PDB entry 5TN8 | X-ray diffraction, 2.65 A resolution | chains A and C of the 4 polymer chains in the assembly

Chain A:
Name: Estrogen receptor
From: Homo sapiens
Notes: fragment: ligand-binding domain
UniProtKB: P03372 (ESR1_HUMAN); residues 298-554 here = UniProt positions 298-554
Amino-acid sequence (257 residues; row label = number of the first residue in the row):
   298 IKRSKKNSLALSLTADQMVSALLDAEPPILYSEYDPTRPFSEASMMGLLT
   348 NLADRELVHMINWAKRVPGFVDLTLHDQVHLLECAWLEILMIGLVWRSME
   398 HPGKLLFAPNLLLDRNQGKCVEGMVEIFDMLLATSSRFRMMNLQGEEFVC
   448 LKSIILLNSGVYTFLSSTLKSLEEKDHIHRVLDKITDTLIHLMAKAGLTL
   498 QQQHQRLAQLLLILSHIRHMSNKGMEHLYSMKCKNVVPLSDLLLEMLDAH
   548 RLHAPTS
Unresolved in the structure: 298-304, 331-335, 461-471, 549-554
Construct notes: engineered mutation Ser-537 (Tyr in P03372)
Small-molecule neighbours: 7G3 (3-[(Z)-(hydroxyimino)methyl][1,1'-biphenyl]-4,4'-diol): Met-343, Leu-346, Leu-349, Ala-350, Glu-353, Leu-387, Met-388, Leu-391, Arg-394, Phe-404, Met-421, Ile-424, Gly-521, His-524, Leu-525

Chain C:
Name: Nuclear receptor coactivator 2
Notes: fragment: Nuclear receptor-interacting peptide
UniProtKB: Q15596 (NCOA2_HUMAN); residue numbers follow UniProt; this construct covers 686-698
Amino-acid sequence (13 residues; each row starts with the number of its first residue):
   686 KHKILHRLLQDSS
Unresolved in the structure: 686-687, 697-698

Interface between chain A and chain C:
Pairs across the interface (22):
  Ile-358(A) / Leu-690(C)  hydrophobic
  Ile-358(A) / Leu-693(C)  hydrophobic
  Ile-358(A) / Leu-694(C)  hydrophobic
  Lys-362(A) / Leu-693(C)  hydrogen bond (side chain-backbone)
  Lys-362(A) / Leu-694(C)  hydrogen bond (side chain-backbone)
  Lys-362(A) / Asp-696(C)
  Leu-372(A) / His-691(C)
  Leu-372(A) / Leu-694(C)  hydrophobic
  Leu-372(A) / Gln-695(C)
  His-373(A) / His-691(C)
  Gln-375(A) / Leu-694(C)
  Val-376(A) / Leu-690(C)  hydrophobic
  Val-376(A) / His-691(C)
  Val-376(A) / Leu-694(C)  hydrophobic
  Leu-379(A) / Leu-694(C)  hydrophobic
  Glu-380(A) / Leu-690(C)
  Asp-538(A) / Ile-689(C)
  Leu-539(A) / Ile-689(C)
  Glu-542(A) / Lys-688(C)  hydrogen bond (side chain-backbone)
  Glu-542(A) / Ile-689(C)  hydrogen bond (side chain-backbone)
  Glu-542(A) / Leu-690(C)
  Met-543(A) / Leu-690(C)  hydrophobic
Other interface residues (no listed pair), chain A (14 interface residues in all): Val-355, Phe-367

Overview:
14 residues of chain A and 8 residues of chain C are in contact; the contacts include 4 hydrogen bonds. Among
the polar pairs are Lys-362(A)/Leu-693(C), Lys-362(A)/Leu-694(C) and Glu-542(A)/Lys-688(C). Ligands of chain
A: compound 7G3.
Here chain A is Estrogen receptor (Homo sapiens) and chain C is Nuclear receptor coactivator 2. Entry 5TN8
(Crystal Structure of the ER-alpha Ligand-binding Domain (Y537S) in Complex with
(E)-4'-hydroxy-3-((hydroxyiminio)methyl)-[1,1'-biphenyl]-4-olate) was determined by X-ray diffraction together
with 5KR9, 5KRA, 5KRC, 5KRF, 5KRH, 5KRI and 43 further entries from the same study.
